7VAR - chains B and E of the 12 polymer chains in the assembly; structure by electron microscopy, 2.90 A resolution.

== Chain B ==
Molecule: V-type ATP synthase alpha chain
Organism: Thermus thermophilus HB8
Notes: EC 7.1.2.2
UniProtKB: Q56403 (VATA_THET8); residues 1-578 here = UniProt positions 1-578
Chain sequence (578 residues; row label = number of the first residue in the row):
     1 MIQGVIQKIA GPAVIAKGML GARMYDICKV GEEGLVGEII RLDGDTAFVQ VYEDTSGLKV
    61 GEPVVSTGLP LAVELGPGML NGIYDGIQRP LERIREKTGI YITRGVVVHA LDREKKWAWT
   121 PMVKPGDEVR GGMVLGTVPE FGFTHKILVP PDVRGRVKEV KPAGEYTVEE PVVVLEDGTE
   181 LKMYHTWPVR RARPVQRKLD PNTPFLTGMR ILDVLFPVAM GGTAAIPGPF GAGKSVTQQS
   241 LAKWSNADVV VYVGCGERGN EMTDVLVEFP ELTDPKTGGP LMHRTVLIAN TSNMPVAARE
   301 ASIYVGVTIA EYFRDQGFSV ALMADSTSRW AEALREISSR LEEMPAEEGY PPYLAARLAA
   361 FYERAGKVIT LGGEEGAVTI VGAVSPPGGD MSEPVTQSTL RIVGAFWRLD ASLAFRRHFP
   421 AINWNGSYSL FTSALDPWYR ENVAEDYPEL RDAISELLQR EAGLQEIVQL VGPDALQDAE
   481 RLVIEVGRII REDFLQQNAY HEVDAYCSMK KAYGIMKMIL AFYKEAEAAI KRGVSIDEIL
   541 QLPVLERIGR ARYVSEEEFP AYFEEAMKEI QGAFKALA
Disordered / not traced: 33
Sequence notes: conflict Ala232 (Ser in Q56403), Ser235 (Thr in Q56403)

== Chain E ==
Molecule: V-type ATP synthase beta chain
Organism: Thermus thermophilus HB8
UniProtKB: Q56404 (VATB_THET8); residues 1-478 here = UniProt positions 1-478
Chain sequence (478 residues; row label = number of the first residue in the row):
     1 MDLLKKEYTG ITYISGPLLF VENAKDLAYG AIVDIKDGTG RVRGGQVIEV SEEYAVIQVF
    61 EETTGLDLAT TSVSLVEDVA RLGVSKEMLG RRFNGIGKPI DGLPPITPEK RLPITGLPLN
   121 PVARRKPEQF IQTGISTIDV MNTLVRGQKL PIFSGSGLPA NEIAAQIARQ ATVRPDLSGE
   181 GEKEEPFAVV FAAMGITQRE LSYFIQEFER TGALSRSVLF LNKADDPTIE RILTPRMALT
   241 VAEYLAFEHD YHVLVILTDM TNYCEALREI GAAREEIPGR RGYPGYMYTD LATIYERAGV
   301 VEGKKGSVTQ IPILSMPDDD RTHPIPDLTG YITEGQIQLS RELHRKGIYP PIDPLPSLSR
   361 LMNNGVGKGK TREDHKQVSD QLYSAYANGV DIRKLVAIIG EDALTENDRR YLQFADAFER
   421 FFINQGQQNR SIEESLQIAW ALLSMLPQGE LKRISKDHIG KYYGQKLEEI WGAPQALD
Disordered / not traced: 1-2, 471-478
Small-molecule neighbours: ATP (adenosine-5'-triphosphate): Gly330, Tyr331, Leu358, Arg360

== Interface between chain B and chain E ==
Pairs across the interface (42; chain B residue first):
  Gly21(B) - Asp67(E)
  Gly21(B) - Ala69(E)
  Ala22(B) - Asp67(E)
  Arg23(B) - Gly65(E)
  Arg23(B) - Leu66(E)
  Met24(B) - Ile14(E)  hydrophobic
  Met24(B) - Ser15(E)
  Met24(B) - Thr63(E)
  Met24(B) - Gly65(E)
  Met24(B) - Leu66(E)  hydrogen bond (backbone-backbone)
  Tyr25(B) - Thr64(E)
  Arg41(B) - Tyr13(E)  hydrogen bond
  Arg41(B) - Ile14(E)
  Arg41(B) - Ser15(E)
  Leu42(B) - Tyr13(E)
  Leu42(B) - Ile14(E)  hydrogen bond (backbone-backbone)
  Leu42(B) - Leu66(E)
  Leu42(B) - Asp67(E)
  Asp43(B) - Thr12(E)
  Asp43(B) - Tyr13(E)
  Gly44(B) - Thr12(E)  hydrogen bond (backbone-backbone)
  Gly44(B) - Leu68(E)
  Lys198(B) - Gln198(E)
  Asp200(B) - Ser202(E)  hydrogen bond
  Asp200(B) - Gln206(E)  hydrogen bond
  Met344(B) - Pro278(E)  hydrophobic
  Ala346(B) - Arg281(E)
  Glu347(B) - Arg268(E)  salt bridge
  Glu347(B) - Arg281(E)  salt bridge
  Pro352(B) - Glu269(E)
  Pro352(B) - Ala272(E)  hydrophobic
  Tyr353(B) - Glu269(E)
  Ala355(B) - Glu265(E)
  Ala356(B) - Glu269(E)
  Ala359(B) - Ala224(E)
  Glu363(B) - Thr197(E)
  Glu363(B) - Gln198(E)
  Glu363(B) - Asp225(E)
  Gln397(B) - Asp318(E)
  Arg401(B) - Glu265(E)  salt bridge
  Leu430(B) - Arg199(E)
  Phe431(B) - Arg199(E)
Other interface residues (no listed pair), chain B (29 interface residues in all): Leu20, Ile40, Pro201, Ser392, Ile402
Other interface residues (no listed pair), chain E (29 interface residues in all): Gly16, Lys223, Thr261, Gly282

== Overview ==
The chain B/chain E interface involves 29 residues from each chain; the contacts include 6 hydrogen bonds and
3 salt bridges. Polar contacts include Glu347(B)-Arg268(E), Glu347(B)-Arg281(E) and Arg401(B)-Glu265(E). Bound
to chain E: ATP.
Chain B is V-type ATP synthase alpha chain and chain E is V-type ATP synthase beta chain, both from Thermus
thermophilus HB8; the structure, V1EG domain of V/A-ATPase from Thermus thermophilus at low ATP concentration,
state1-1, was determined by electron microscopy together with 7VAI, 7VAJ, 7VAK, 7VAL, 7VAM, 7VAN and 11
further entries from the same study.
